Entry 2LMC (solution NMR); this record covers chains A and B.

Chain A:
Molecule: Bacterial RNA polymerase inhibitor
Organism: Enterobacteria phage T7
UniProtKB: P03704 (VRPI_BPT7); residues 21-80 here correspond to UniProt positions 1-60 (UniProt number = residue number - 20)
Sequence (84 residues; each row starts with the number of its first residue):
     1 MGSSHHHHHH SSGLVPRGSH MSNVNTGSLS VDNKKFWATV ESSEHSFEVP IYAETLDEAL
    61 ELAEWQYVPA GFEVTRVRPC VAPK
Disordered / not traced: 1-25
Sequence notes: expression tag (1-20, 81-84)

Chain B:
Molecule: DNA-directed RNA polymerase subunit beta
Organism: Escherichia coli K-12
Notes: EC 2.7.7.6
UniProtKB: P0A8T7 (RPOC_ECOLI); residues 22-84 here correspond to UniProt positions 1151-1213 (UniProt number = residue number + 1129)
Sequence (84 residues; each row starts with the number of its first residue):
     1 MGSSHHHHHH SSGLVPRGSH MKEPAILAEI SGIVSFGKET KGKRRLVITP VDGSDPYEEM
    61 IPKWRQLNVF EGERVERGDV ISDG
Disordered / not traced: 1-23
Sequence notes: expression tag (1-21)
From the paper describing this entry:
  - mutagenesis - R45A: abolished binding to dsDNA
  - mutagenesis - E29K: abolished binding to Bacterial RNA polymerase inhibitor (chain A)
  - mutagenesis - R45A: decreased binding to RPo
  - mutagenesis - G32R: decreased stability in response to RPo (citing earlier work)

Interface between chain A and chain B:
Residue-residue contacts (28; chain A residue first):
  L56(A) with P56(B); E58(B)
  D57(A) with R45(B); V47(B); E58(B)
  L60(A) with R45(B); L46(B); V47(B); E58(B); E59(B); M60(B)
  E61(A) with R45(B)
  A63(A) with M60(B)
  E64(A) with K38(B); E39(B); T40(B); M60(B)
  V68(A) with T40(B)
  E73(A) with K41(B)
  V74(A) with K43(B); M60(B)
  T75(A) with K43(B); P62(B); W64(B)
  R76(A) with P62(B)
  V77(A) with M60(B)
  P79(A) with E58(B); E59(B)
Also at the interface, not in a pair above, chain A (14 interface residues in all): R78
Also at the interface, not in a pair above, chain B (16 interface residues in all): P24, Y57
The authors on this interface:
  - pairs named by the authors: L60(A)-M60(B) (hydrophobic contact)
  - interface residues, chain A: L56(A), L60(A), T75(A), V77(A)
  - hot spots on chain A (mutagenesis) - R76E: abolished binding to RNAp (citing earlier work)
  - interface residues, chain B: V47(B), Y57(B), E58(B), M60(B)
  - hot spots on chain B (mutagenesis) - E59K: abolished binding to Bacterial RNA polymerase inhibitor (chain A)

Overview:
14 residues of chain A and 16 residues of chain B are in contact. The authors report a hydrophobic contact
between L60(A) and M60(B). The paper reports that E29K and E59K of chain B abolish binding to Bacterial RNA
polymerase inhibitor (chain A); interface residues L56(A), L60(A) and V47(B) among others; 5 substitutions
were tested in all.
Chain A is Bacterial RNA polymerase inhibitor (Enterobacteria phage T7) and chain B is DNA-directed RNA
polymerase subunit beta (Escherichia coli K-12); the structure, Structure of T7 transcription factor Gp2-E.
coli RNAp jaw domain complex, was determined by solution NMR.
